PDB entry 1Z9N | X-ray diffraction, 1.50 A resolution | chains A and B

[Chain A (and B)]
Name: Superoxide dismutase [Cu-Zn]
Source organism: Haemophilus ducreyi
Notes: EC 1.15.1.1; fragment: mature protein with haem bound; chain B of this document is another copy of the same molecule, construct and numbering; everything in this record applies to it too
Reference sequence: Q59452 (SODC_HAEDU); residues 1-177 here correspond to UniProt positions 23-199 (UniProt number = residue number + 22)
Amino-acid sequence (177 residues; numbered 1 to 177; the number before each row is that of its first residue):
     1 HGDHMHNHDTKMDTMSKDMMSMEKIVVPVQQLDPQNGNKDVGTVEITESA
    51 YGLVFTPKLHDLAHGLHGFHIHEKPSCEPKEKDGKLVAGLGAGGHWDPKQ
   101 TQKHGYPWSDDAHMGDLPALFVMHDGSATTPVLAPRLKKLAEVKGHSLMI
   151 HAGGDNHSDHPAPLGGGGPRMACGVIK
Disordered / not traced: 1-22
Swiss-Prot annotation at these positions:
  - binding site (Cu cation): His70, His72, His95, His151
  - binding site (Zn(2+)): His95, His104, His113, Asp116
Disulfide bonds: Cys77-Cys173
Bound ions: heme Fe: His64 (shared with His124(B) of chain B); Cu ion: His70, His72, His151; Zn2+: His95, His104, His113, Asp116
Residues lining bound ligands: heme (HEM): His64, Gly65, Leu66, Phe121, His124

[Chain A / chain B interface]
Pairs across the interface (26):
  Ser49(A) with Trp108(B)
  Tyr51(A) with Trp108(B); Asp110(B), hydrogen bond; Pro135(B), hydrophobic; Arg136(B)
  Val54(A) with Trp108(B)
  His64(A) with His124(B)
  Leu66(A) with Phe121(B), hydrophobic; Met123(B), hydrophobic; Thr130(B)
  Tyr106(A) with Pro131(B)
  Trp108(A) with Ser49(B); Tyr51(B); Val54(B); Pro131(B); Leu133(B), hydrophobic
  Asp110(A) with Tyr51(B), hydrogen bond
  Phe121(A) with Leu66(B), hydrophobic; Phe121(B), hydrophobic
  Pro131(A) with Tyr106(B), hydrophobic; Trp108(B)
  Leu133(A) with Trp108(B), hydrophobic; Pro135(B), hydrophobic
  Pro135(A) with Tyr51(B), hydrophobic; Leu133(B), hydrophobic
  Arg136(A) with Tyr51(B)
Other interface residues (no listed pair), chain A (17 interface residues in all): Ala50, Thr130, Val132, Lys138
Other interface residues (no listed pair), chain B (17 interface residues in all): Ala50, Val132

[In short]
Chain A and chain B each contribute 17 residues to their interface, with 2 hydrogen bonds. The hydrogen-bonded
pair is Tyr51(A)-Asp110(B). Chain A binds heme. Curated annotation (UniProt) lists 4 Cu cation-binding
residues and 4 Zn2+-binding residues on chain A.
Chain A and chain B are both Superoxide dismutase [Cu-Zn] (Haemophilus ducreyi); the structure, X-Ray
structure of a Cu-Zn superoxide dismutase from Haemophilus ducreyi with haem bound at the dimer ..., was
determined by X-ray diffraction together with 1Z9P from the same study.
